1SB1 - chains H and I of the 3 polymer chains in the assembly; structure by X-ray diffraction, 1.90 A resolution.

[Chain H]
Molecule: Prothrombin
Organism: Homo sapiens
Notes: EC 3.4.21.5; fragment: heavy chain, residues 364-621
UniProtKB: P00734 (THRB_HUMAN); the construct lacks a stretch of the UniProt sequence and is renumbered around it, so the offset changes along the chain: 16-36 = UniProt 364-384; 37-60 = UniProt 386-409; 61-77 = UniProt 419-435; 78-97 = UniProt 437-456; 7 more segments
Amino-acid sequence (258 residues; each row starts with the number of its first residue; note: 4 numbers in that range are skipped by the numbering (no residue carries them; nothing is unmodelled there); a row labelled like 60A-60I holds insertion residues (60A, then the next letters in order)):
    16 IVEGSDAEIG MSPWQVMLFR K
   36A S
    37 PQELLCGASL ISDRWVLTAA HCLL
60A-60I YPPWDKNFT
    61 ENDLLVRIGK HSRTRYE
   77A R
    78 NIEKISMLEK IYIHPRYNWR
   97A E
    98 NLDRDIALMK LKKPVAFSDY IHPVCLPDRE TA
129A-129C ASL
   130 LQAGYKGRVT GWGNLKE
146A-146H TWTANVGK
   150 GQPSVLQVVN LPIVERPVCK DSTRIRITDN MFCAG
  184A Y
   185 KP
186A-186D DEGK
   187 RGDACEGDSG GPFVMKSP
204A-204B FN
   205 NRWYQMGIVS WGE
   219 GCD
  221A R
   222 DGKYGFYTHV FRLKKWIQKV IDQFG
Not modelled in the structure: 146A-146H
Cystine bridges: Cys-42/Cys-58, Cys-168/Cys-182, Cys-191/Cys-220
Bound ions: Na+ site 1: Thr-139, Asp-194; Na+ site 2: Lys-169, Thr-172, Phe-204A
Ligand contacts: 165 (N-(benzylsulfonyl)-3-cyclohexylalanyl-N-(2-amino-1,3-benzothiazol-6-yl)prolinamide): His-57, Tyr-60A, Trp-60D, Glu-97A, Asn-98, Leu-99, Glu-146, Ile-174, Asp-189, Ala-190, Cys-191, Glu-192, Ser-195, Val-213, Ser-214, Trp-215, Gly-216, Glu-217, Gly-219, Cys-220, Arg-221A, Gly-226
Swiss-Prot annotation at these positions:
  - region: Ala-183 to Val-200 (High affinity receptor-binding region which is also known as the TP508 peptide)
  - active site (Charge relay system): His-57, Asp-102, Ser-195
  - glycosylation: Asn-60G (N-linked (GlcNAc...) (complex) asparagine)

[Chain I]
Molecule: hirugen
UniProtKB: P28504 (HIR2_HIRME); residues 55-63 here = UniProt positions 55-63
Amino-acid sequence (9 residues; row label = number of the first residue in the row):
    55 DFEEIPEEY
Modified / non-standard residues: Tyr-63 (o-sulfo-l-tyrosine; TYS)
Swiss-Prot annotation at these positions:
  - region: Asp-55 to Tyr-63 (Interaction with fibrinogen-binding exosite of thrombin)
  - modified residue: Tyr-63 (Sulfotyrosine)

[Chain H / chain I interface]
Residue-residue contacts (20; chain H residue first):
  Phe-34(H) / Phe-56(I)  hydrophobic
  Gln-38(H) / Phe-56(I)
  Gln-38(H) / Glu-58(I)
  Gln-38(H) / Ile-59(I)
  Leu-40(H) / Phe-56(I)
  Leu-65(H) / Ile-59(I)  hydrophobic
  Leu-65(H) / Tyr-63(I)
  Arg-67(H) / Ile-59(I)
  Arg-73(H) / Phe-56(I)
  Thr-74(H) / Asp-55(I)
  Thr-74(H) / Phe-56(I)
  Thr-74(H) / Glu-57(I)  hydrogen bond (backbone-backbone)
  Arg-75(H) / Glu-57(I)
  Tyr-76(H) / Glu-57(I)  hydrogen bond (backbone-side chain)
  Tyr-76(H) / Glu-58(I)
  Tyr-76(H) / Pro-60(I)
  Tyr-76(H) / Tyr-63(I)
  Glu-80(H) / Tyr-63(I)
  Lys-81(H) / Tyr-63(I)
  Ile-82(H) / Tyr-63(I)
Interface residues without a listed pair, chain H (14 interface residues in all): Met-32, Glu-39

[Overview]
Chain H and chain I form an interface of 14 and 7 residues respectively, with 2 hydrogen bonds. Polar pairs
include Tyr-76(H)/Glu-57(I) and Thr-74(H)/Glu-57(I). Ligands of chain H: compound 165. Curated annotation
(UniProt) lists 3 active-site residues on chain H.
Here chain H is Prothrombin (Homo sapiens) and chain I is hirugen. Entry 1SB1 (Novel Non-Covalent Thrombin
Inhibitors Incorporating P1 4,5,6,7-Tetrahydrobenzothiazole Arginine Side Chain Mimetics) was determined by
X-ray diffraction.
